Entry 7KY2 (X-ray diffraction, 2.78 A resolution); this record covers chain A.

[Chain A]
Name: Bont/A1
From: Clostridium botulinum
UniProt: C6K838 (C6K838_CLOBO); residue numbers follow UniProt; this construct covers 3-420
Sequence (426 residues; numbered -5 to 420; the number before each row is that of its first residue; numbers below 1 keep their minus sign (His-5 is residue -5)):
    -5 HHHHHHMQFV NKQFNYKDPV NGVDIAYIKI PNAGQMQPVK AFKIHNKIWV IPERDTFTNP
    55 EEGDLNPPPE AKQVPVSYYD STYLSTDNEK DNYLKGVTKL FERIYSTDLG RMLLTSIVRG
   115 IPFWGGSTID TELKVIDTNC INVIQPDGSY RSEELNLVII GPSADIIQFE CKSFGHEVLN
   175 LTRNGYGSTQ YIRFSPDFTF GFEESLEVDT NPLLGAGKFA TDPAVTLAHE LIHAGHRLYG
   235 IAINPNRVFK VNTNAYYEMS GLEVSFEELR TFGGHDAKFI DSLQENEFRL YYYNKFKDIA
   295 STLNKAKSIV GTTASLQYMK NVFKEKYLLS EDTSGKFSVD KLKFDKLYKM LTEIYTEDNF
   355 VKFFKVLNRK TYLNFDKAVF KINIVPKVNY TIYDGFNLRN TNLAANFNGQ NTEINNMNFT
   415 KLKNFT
Not modelled in the structure: -5 to -1, 26-29, 63-67, 202-204, 245-256, 306-307, 419-420
Differences from the reference sequence: expression tag (-5 to 2)
Ion coordination: Zn2+: His223, His227, Glu262

[In short]
His223, His227 and Glu262 coordinate Zn2+.
Chain A is Bont/A1 (Clostridium botulinum); the structure, Botulism Neurooxin Light Chain A app form, was
determined by X-ray diffraction together with 7KYF and 7KYH from the same study.
